Entry 2YVJ (X-ray diffraction, 1.90 A resolution); this record covers chains A and B of the 3 polymer chains in the assembly.

== Chain A ==
Molecule: Ferredoxin reductase
Organism: Pseudomonas sp
Notes: EC 1.18.1.2
UniProtKB: Q52437 (Q52437_PSES1); residues 1-408 here = UniProt positions 1-408
Chain sequence (408 residues; each row starts with the number of its first residue):
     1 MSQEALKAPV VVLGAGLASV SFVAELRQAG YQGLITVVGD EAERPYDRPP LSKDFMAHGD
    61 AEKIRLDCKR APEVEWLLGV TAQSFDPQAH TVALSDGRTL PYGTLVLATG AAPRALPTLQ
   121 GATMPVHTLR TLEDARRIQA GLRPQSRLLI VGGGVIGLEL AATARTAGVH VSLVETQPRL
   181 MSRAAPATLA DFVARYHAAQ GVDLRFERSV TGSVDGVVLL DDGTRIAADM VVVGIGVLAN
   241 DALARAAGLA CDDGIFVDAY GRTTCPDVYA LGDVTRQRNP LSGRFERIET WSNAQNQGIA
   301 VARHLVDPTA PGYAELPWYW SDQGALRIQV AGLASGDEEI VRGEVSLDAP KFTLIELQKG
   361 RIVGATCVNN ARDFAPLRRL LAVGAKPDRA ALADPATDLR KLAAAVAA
Disordered / not traced: 1-4, 407-408
Ligand contacts:
  - FAD (flavin-adenine dinucleotide): G14, A15, G16, L17, A18, V38, G39, D40, E41, R48, P49, L51, S52, V80, T81, A82, A108, T109, G110, A111, L129, R130, I156, E159, L243, L271, G272, D273, E289, T290, W291, S292, A294, Y319, W320, S321
  - NADH (NAI; 1,4-dihydronicotinamide adenine dinucleotide): L116, V151, G152, G153, G154, V155, I156, G157, V174, E175, T176, Q177, M181, S182, R183, V210, G234, I235, G236, V237, E289

== Chain B ==
Molecule: Biphenyl dioxygenase ferredoxin subunit
Organism: Pseudomonas sp
UniProtKB: Q52440 (BPHA3_PSES1); residues 1-109 here = UniProt positions 1-109
Chain sequence (109 residues; each row starts with the number of its first residue):
     1 MTFTKACSVD EVPPGEALQV SHDAQKVAIF NVDGEFFATQ DQCTHGEWSL SEGGYLDGDV
    61 VECSLHMGKF CVRTGKVKSP PPCEPLKVYP IRIEGRDVLV DFSRAALHA
Disordered / not traced: 1, 108-109
Curated features (UniProtKB/Swiss-Prot):
  - binding site ([2Fe-2S] cluster): C43, H45, C63, H66
Metal / ion sites: 2Fe-2S cluster Fe: C43, H45, C63, H66
Ligand contacts: 2Fe-2S cluster (FES): C43, H45, G46, E47, W48, C63, L65, H66, M67, G68, P81, P82

== Chain A / chain B interface ==
Residue-residue contacts (20; chain A residue first):
  D47(A) - P81(B)
  K63(A) - C83(B)  hydrogen bond (backbone-side chain)
  K63(A) - E84(B)
  R65(A) - C83(B)
  R70(A) - P80(B)
  W291(A) - P80(B)
  W291(A) - P81(B)  hydrophobic
  Q295(A) - P80(B)
  W318(A) - H66(B)
  W318(A) - M67(B)  hydrophobic
  W320(A) - H45(B)
  W320(A) - H66(B)
  D322(A) - H66(B)  salt bridge
  Q329(A) - S64(B)  hydrogen bond (side chain-backbone)
  Q329(A) - L65(B)  hydrogen bond (side chain-backbone)
  A371(A) - W48(B)
  A371(A) - S64(B)
  A371(A) - L65(B)
  R372(A) - G53(B)
  R378(A) - M67(B)
Other interface residues (no listed pair), chain A (18 interface residues in all): I64, K69, R327, N369, F374
Other interface residues (no listed pair), chain B (14 interface residues in all): E52, G54, K76

== Overview ==
The interface between chain A and chain B involves 18 residues on one side and 14 on the other, with 3
hydrogen bonds and 1 salt bridge. Polar pairs include D322(A)-H66(B), K63(A)-C83(B) and Q329(A)-S64(B). Bound
to chain A: flavin-adenine dinucleotide and NADH.
Here chain A is Ferredoxin reductase and chain B is Biphenyl dioxygenase ferredoxin subunit, both from
Pseudomonas sp. Entry 2YVJ (Crystal structure of the ferredoxin-ferredoxin reductase (BPHA3-BPHA4)complex) was
determined by X-ray diffraction.
